Entry 5GVS (X-ray diffraction, 2.20 A resolution); this record covers chain A.

Chain A:
Molecule: Probable ATP-dependent RNA helicase DDX41
Organism: Homo sapiens
Notes: EC 3.6.4.13
UniProtKB: Q9UJV9 (DDX41_HUMAN); residue numbers follow UniProt; this construct covers 169-399
Sequence (231 residues; numbered 169 to 399; the number before each row is that of its first residue):
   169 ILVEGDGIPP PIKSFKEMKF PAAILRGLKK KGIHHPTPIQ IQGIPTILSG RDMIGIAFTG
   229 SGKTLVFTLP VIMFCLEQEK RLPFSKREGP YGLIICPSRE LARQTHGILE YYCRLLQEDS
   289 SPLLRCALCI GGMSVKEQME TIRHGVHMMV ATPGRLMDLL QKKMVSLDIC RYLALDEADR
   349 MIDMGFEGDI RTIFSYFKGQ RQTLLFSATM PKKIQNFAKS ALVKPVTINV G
Not modelled in the structure: 169-183
Curated features (UniProtKB/Swiss-Prot):
  - motif: K181 to I209 (Q motif), D344 to D347 (DEAD box)
  - binding site (ATP): A225 to T232
What the authors report for this chain:
  - conformationally variable residues (loop rearrangement, order/disorder transition): I169 to F183, I201, Q208
  - mutagenesis - Q208S: decreased binding to ATP
  - mutagenesis - R267E, K304E, K381E: decreased binding to bio-ISD
  - mutagenesis - R267E, K304E, K331E, K381E: decreased binding to CDN
  - mutagenesis - K331E: unchanged binding to dsDNA
  - mutagenesis - R267E/K304E, K304E: abolished signaling
  - disease-associated variants - F183I, A225D, E247K, P321L, I396T: decreased stability (proposed by the authors, not directly observed)

Overview:
Curated annotation (UniProt) lists 8 ATP-binding residues. The paper reports that F183I, A225D and E247K,
among others, reduce stability; conformational variability at I169, I201 and Q208; 11 substitutions were
tested in all.
Chain A is Probable ATP-dependent RNA helicase DDX41 (Homo sapiens); the structure, Crystal structure of the
DDX41 DEAD domain in an apo open form, was determined by X-ray diffraction together with 5GVR from the same
study.
